Entry 4LJZ (X-ray diffraction, 3.59 A resolution); this record covers chains A and B of the 6 polymer chains in the assembly.

[Chain A (and B)]
Name: DNA-directed RNA polymerase subunit alpha
Organism: Escherichia coli
Notes: EC 2.7.7.6; chain B of this document is another copy of the same molecule, construct and numbering; everything in this record applies to it too
UniProtKB: C9QXI7 (C9QXI7_ECOD1); residue numbers follow UniProt; this construct covers 1-234
Amino-acid sequence (239 residues; each row starts with the number of its first residue):
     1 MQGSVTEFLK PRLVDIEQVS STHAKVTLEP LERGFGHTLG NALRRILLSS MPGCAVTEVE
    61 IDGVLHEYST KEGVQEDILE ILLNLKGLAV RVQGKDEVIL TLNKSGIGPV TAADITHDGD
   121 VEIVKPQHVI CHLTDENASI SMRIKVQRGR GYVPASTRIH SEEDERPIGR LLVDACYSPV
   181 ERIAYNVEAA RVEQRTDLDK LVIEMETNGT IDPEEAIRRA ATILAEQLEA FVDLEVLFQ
Disordered / not traced: 1-7, 232-239 (chain B: 1-5, 161-171, 237-239)
Sequence notes: expression tag (235-239)

[Chain A / chain B interface]
Residue-residue contacts (51):
  Phe8(A) - Arg150(B)
  Leu9(A) - Gln227(B)  hydrogen bond (backbone-side chain)
  Lys10(A) - Glu226(B)
  Lys10(A) - Glu229(B)
  Pro11(A) - Gln227(B)
  Pro11(A) - Ala230(B)
  Arg12(A) - Ala230(B)
  Leu28(A) - Phe231(B)  hydrophobic
  Glu32(A) - Gln227(B)
  Gly34(A) - Arg45(B)  hydrogen bond (backbone-side chain)
  Phe35(A) - Ile46(B)  hydrophobic
  Phe35(A) - Ser50(B)
  Phe35(A) - Gln227(B)
  His37(A) - Arg45(B)
  Thr38(A) - Ala42(B)
  Thr38(A) - Arg45(B)  hydrogen bond
  Leu39(A) - Leu228(B)  hydrophobic
  Ala42(A) - Thr38(B)
  Arg45(A) - Gly34(B)  hydrogen bond (side chain-backbone)
  Arg45(A) - His37(B)
  Arg45(A) - Thr38(B)
  Ile46(A) - Phe35(B)  hydrophobic
  Ile46(A) - Thr38(B)
  Ser49(A) - Phe35(B)
  Ser50(A) - Phe8(B)
  Ser50(A) - Phe35(B)
  Arg150(A) - Thr6(B)
  Arg150(A) - Glu7(B)  hydrogen bond (side chain-backbone)
  Arg150(A) - Phe8(B)
  Arg150(A) - Glu32(B)  salt bridge
  Arg218(A) - Phe231(B)  hydrogen bond (side chain-backbone)
  Ala221(A) - Leu228(B)  hydrophobic
  Thr222(A) - Val232(B)
  Ile223(A) - Phe8(B)  hydrophobic
  Ile223(A) - Phe35(B)  hydrophobic
  Leu224(A) - Leu224(B)  hydrophobic
  Leu224(A) - Leu228(B)  hydrophobic
  Ala225(A) - Leu228(B)  hydrophobic
  Glu226(A) - Lys10(B)  salt bridge
  Gln227(A) - Leu9(B)  hydrogen bond (side chain-backbone)
  Gln227(A) - Pro11(B)
  Gln227(A) - Leu31(B)
  Gln227(A) - Phe35(B)
  Gln227(A) - Leu39(B)
  Leu228(A) - Ala221(B)  hydrophobic
  Leu228(A) - Leu224(B)  hydrophobic
  Glu229(A) - Lys10(B)
  Glu229(A) - Arg12(B)  salt bridge
  Phe231(A) - Arg218(B)
  Phe231(A) - Ala221(B)  hydrophobic
  Phe231(A) - Thr222(B)
Also at the interface, not in a pair above, chain A (33 interface residues in all): Leu13, Asn41, His160, Ala230
Also at the interface, not in a pair above, chain B (36 interface residues in all): Asn41, Leu43, Gln194, Ile217, Ile223, Asp233

[Summary]
Chain A and chain B form an interface of 33 and 36 residues respectively; the contacts include 7 hydrogen
bonds and 3 salt bridges. Polar pairs include Arg150(A)-Glu32(B), Glu226(A)-Lys10(B) and Glu229(A)-Arg12(B).
Chain A and chain B are both DNA-directed RNA polymerase subunit alpha (Escherichia coli); the structure,
Crystal Structure Analysis of the E.coli holoenzyme, was determined by X-ray diffraction together with 4LK0,
4LK1 and 4LLG from the same study.
